Entry 7FMH (X-ray diffraction, 1.51 A resolution); this record covers chains A and B.

== Chain A ==
Protein: Pre-mRNA-splicing factor 8
From: Saccharomyces cerevisiae S288C
UniProt: P33334 (PRP8_YEAST); residue numbers follow UniProt; this construct covers 1836-2090
Amino-acid sequence (258 residues; row label = number of the first residue in the row):
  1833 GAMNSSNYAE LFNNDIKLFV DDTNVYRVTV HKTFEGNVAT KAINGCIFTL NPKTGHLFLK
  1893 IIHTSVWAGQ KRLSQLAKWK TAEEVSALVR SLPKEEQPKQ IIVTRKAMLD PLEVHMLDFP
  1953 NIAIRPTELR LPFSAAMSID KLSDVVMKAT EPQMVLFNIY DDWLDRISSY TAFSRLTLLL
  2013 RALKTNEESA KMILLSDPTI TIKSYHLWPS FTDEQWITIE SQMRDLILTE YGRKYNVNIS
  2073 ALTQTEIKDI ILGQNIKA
Not modelled in the structure: 2070-2090
Differences from the reference sequence: expression tag (1833-1835)

== Chain B ==
Protein: A1 cistron-splicing factor AAR2
From: Saccharomyces cerevisiae S288C
UniProt: P32357 (AAR2_YEAST); aligned to UniProt positions 1-317 over residues 1-317
Amino-acid sequence (308 residues; numbered -3 to 317; 13 numbers in that range are skipped by the numbering (no residue carries them; nothing is unmodelled there); the number before each row is that of its first residue; numbers below 1 keep their minus sign (Gly-3 is residue -3)):
    -3 GAMAMNTVPF TSAPIEVTIG IDQYSFNVKE NQPFHGIKDI PIGHVHVIHF QHADNSSMRY
    57 GYWFDCRMGN FYIQYDPKDG LYKMMEERDG AKFENIVHNF KERQMMVSYP KIDEDDTWYN
   117 LTEFVQMDKI RKIVRKDENQ FSYVDSSMTT VQENEL
   166 SSSSSDPAHS LNYTVINFKS REAIRPGHEM EDFLDKSYYL NTVMLQGIFK NSSNYFGELQ
   226 FAFLNAMFFG NYGSSLQWHA MIELICSSAT VPKHMLDKLD EILYYQIKTL PEQYSDILLN
   286 ERVWNICLYS SFQKNSLHNT EKIMENKYPE LL
Not modelled in the structure: -3 to 0, 166-169
Differences from the reference sequence: expression tag (-3 to 0); conflict Ser166 (Leu153 in P32357), Ser167 (Lys154 in P32357), Ser170 (Asp in P32357)
UniProt features mapped onto this chain:
  - region: Leu261 to Ile282 (Leucine-zipper)
  - modified residue: Ser253 (Phosphoserine), Thr274 (Phosphothreonine)
Small-molecule neighbours: V5C ((2E)-N-(2-cyanoethyl)-N-methyl-3-(2-methyl-1,3-thiazol-4-yl)prop-2-enamide): Pro5, Thr7, His31, Tyr68, Glu83, Phe89, Asn91, Ile92, Asn95, Phe96

== Interface between chain A and chain B ==
Contacting residue pairs (17):
  Gln1907(A) with Met195(B); Leu199(B)
  Leu1908(A) with Met195(B), hydrophobic
  Trp1911(A) with Glu194(B); Met195(B), hydrophobic; Phe198(B), hydrophobic
  Asp1942(A) with Lys184(B), salt bridge; Phe198(B)
  Glu1945(A) with Lys184(B), salt bridge
  Val1946(A) with Ile189(B), hydrophobic; Glu194(B); Phe198(B), hydrophobic
  His1947(A) with Glu194(B), salt bridge
  Leu1949(A) with Lys184(B); Ser185(B); Arg186(B)
  Asp1950(A) with Arg186(B), salt bridge

== Summary ==
Chain A and chain B form an interface of 9 and 8 residues respectively, with 4 salt bridges. Polar pairs
include Asp1942(A)-Lys184(B), Glu1945(A)-Lys184(B) and His1947(A)-Glu194(B). Chain B binds compound V5C.
Here chain A is Pre-mRNA-splicing factor 8 and chain B is A1 cistron-splicing factor AAR2, both from
Saccharomyces cerevisiae S288C. Entry 7FMH (PanDDA analysis group deposition -- Aar2/RNaseH in complex with
fragment P06C10 from the F2X-Universal Library) was determined by X-ray diffraction (same publication as 5ST0,
5ST1, 5ST2, 5ST3, 5ST4, 5ST5 and 248 further entries).
